PDB entry 1N33 | X-ray diffraction, 3.35 A resolution | chains A and I of the 23 polymer chains in the assembly

[Chain A]
Molecule: 16S ribosomal RNA
Source organism: Thermus thermophilus
Sequence (1522 nucleotides; row label = number of the first residue in the row; note: 42 numbers in that range are skipped by the numbering (no residue carries them; nothing is unmodelled there); a row labelled like 190A-190L holds insertion residues (190A, then the next letters in order); numbering starts at 0):
     0 UUUGUUGGAG AGUUUGAUCC UGGCUCAGGG UGAACGCUGG CGGCGUGCCU AAGACAUGCA
    60 AGUCGUGCGG G
    73 CCGCGGGGUU UU
    88 ACUCCG
    95 UGGUC
   101 AGCGGCGGAC GGGUGAGUAA CGCGUGGGU
  129A G
   130 ACCUACCCGG AAGAGGGGGA CAACCCGGGG AAACUCGGGC UAAUCCCCCA UGUGGACCCG
   190 C
190A-190L CCCUUGGGGUGU
   191 GUCCAAAGGG CUUU
   216 GCCCGCUUCC GGAUGGGCCC GCGUCCCAUC AGCUAGUUGG UGGGGUAAUG GCCCACCAAG
   276 GCGACGACGG GUAGCCGGUC UGAGAGGAUG GCCGGCCACA GGGGCACUGA GACACGGGCC
   336 CCACUCCUAC GGGAGGCAGC AGUUAGGAAU CUUCCGCAAU GGGCGCAAGC CUGACGGAGC
   396 GACGCCGCUU GGAGGAAGAA GCCCUUCGGG GUGUAAACUC CUGAA
   442 CCCGGGACGA AACCCCCGAC GA
   474 GGGGACUGAC GGUACCGGG
   494 GUAAUAGCGC CGGCCAACUC CGUGCCAGCA GCCGCGGUAA UACGGAGGGC GCGAGCGUUA
   554 CCCGGAUUCA CUGGGCGUAA AGGGCGUGUA GGCGGCCUGG GGCGUCCCAU GUGAAAGACC
   614 ACGGCUCAAC CGUGGGGGAG CGUGGGAUAC GCUCAGGCUA GACGGUGGGA GAGGGUGGUG
   674 GAAUUCCCGG AGUAGCGGUG AAAUGCGCAG AUACCGGGAG GAACGCCGAU GGCGAAGGCA
   734 GCCACCUGGU CCACCCGUGA CGCUGAGGCG CGAAAGCGUG GGGAGCAAAC CGGAUUAGAU
   794 ACCCGGGUAG UCCACGCCCU AAACGAUGCG CGCUAGGUCU CUGGGUCU
   848 CCUGGGGGCC GAAGCUAACG CGUUAAGCGC GCCGCCUGGG GAGUACGGCC GCAAGGCUGA
   908 AACUCAAAGG AAUUGACGGG GGCCCGCACA AGCGGUGGAG CAUGUGGUUU AAUUCGAAGC
   968 AACGCGAAGA ACCUUACCAG GCCUUGACAU GCUAGG
 1003A G
  1004 AACCCGGGUG AAAGCCUGGG GUGCCCC
1030A-1030D GCGA
  1031 GGGGAGCCCU AGCACAGGUG CUGCAUGGCC GUCGUCAGCU CGUGCCGUGA GGUGUUGGGU
  1091 UAAGUCCCGC AACGAGCGCA ACCCCCGCCG UUAGUUGCCA GCGGUUCGGC CGGGCACUCU
  1151 AACGGGACUG CCCGCGAAA
  1171 GCGGGAGGAA GGAGGGGACG ACGUCUGGUC AGCAUGGCCC UUACGGCCUG GGCGACACAC
  1231 GUGCUACAAU GCCCACUACA AAGCGAUGCC ACCCGGCAAC GGGGAGCUAA UCGCAAAAAG
  1291 GUGGGCCCAG UUCGGAUUGG GGUCUGCAAC CCGACCCCAU GAAGCCGGAA UCGCUAGUAA
  1351 UCGCGGAUCA G
 1361A C
  1362 CAUGCCGCGG UGAAUACGUU CCCGGGCCUU GUACACACCG CCCGUCACGC CAUGGGAGCG
  1422 GGCUCUACCC GAAGUCGCCG GG
  1446 AGCCUACGGG
  1459 CAGGCGCCGA GGGUAGGGCC CGUGACUGGG GCGAAGUCGU AACAAGGUAG CUGUACCGGA
  1519 AGGUGCGGCU GGAUCACCUC CUUUCU
Disordered / not traced: 0-4, 1535-1538
Metal / ion sites: Mg2+ site 1 near G21 (its only coordinating residue here); Mg2+ site 2 near G46 (its only coordinating residue here); Mg2+ site 3 near C48 (its only coordinating residue here); Mg2+ site 4 near A53 (its only coordinating residue here); Mg2+ site 5: C58, A59, U387; Mg2+ site 6: U62, G105; Mg2+ site 7: G69, G70, U98; Mg2+ site 8: G107, G324, A325, G326; Mg2+ site 9: A109, G331; Mg2+ site 10: A116, G117, G289; Mg2+ site 11: C121, G124, U125, G126, G236; Mg2+ site 12: C174, C175; 57 more Mg2+ sites not listed
Residues lining bound ligands: paromomycin (PAR): G1405, U1406, C1407, A1408, C1409, G1489, C1490, G1491, A1492, A1493, G1494, U1495, C1496
Reported in the primary citation:
  - conformationally variable residues (side-chain flip): G530

[Chain I]
Protein: 30S ribosomal protein S9
Source organism: Thermus thermophilus
Sequence (128 residues; each row starts with the number of its first residue):
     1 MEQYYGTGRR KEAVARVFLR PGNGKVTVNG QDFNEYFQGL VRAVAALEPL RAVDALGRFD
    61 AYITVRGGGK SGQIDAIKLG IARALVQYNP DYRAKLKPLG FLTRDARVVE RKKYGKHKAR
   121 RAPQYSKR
Disordered / not traced: 1

[Chain A / chain I interface]
Pairs across the interface (111; chain A residue first):
  G942(A) - Gln124(I)  hydrogen bond to the base
  U943(A) - Gln124(I)  sugar contact
  G966(A) - Lys127(I)  hydrogen bond to the sugar
  C967(A) - Arg128(I)  hydrogen bond to the phosphate
  A968(A) - Arg128(I)  salt bridge to the phosphate
  C970(A) - Ser126(I)  base contact
  C1116(A) - Val108(I)  sugar contact
  G1117(A) - Arg104(I)  hydrogen bond to the phosphate
  C1118(A) - Arg9(I)  salt bridge to the phosphate
  C1118(A) - Arg83(I)  hydrogen bond to the phosphate
  C1118(A) - Arg104(I)  salt bridge to the phosphate
  C1119(A) - Arg9(I)  salt bridge to the phosphate
  C1119(A) - Arg83(I)  salt bridge to the phosphate
  G1127(A) - Arg16(I)  hydrogen bond to the sugar
  C1128(A) - Arg16(I)  sugar contact
  C1129(A) - Arg16(I)  salt bridge to the phosphate
  A1130(A) - Gln3(I)  hydrogen bond to the phosphate
  A1130(A) - Phe18(I)  sugar contact
  A1130(A) - Arg20(I)  salt bridge to the phosphate
  A1130(A) - Tyr62(I)  phosphate contact
  G1131(A) - Gln3(I)  hydrogen bond to the phosphate
  G1131(A) - Arg20(I)  salt bridge to the phosphate
  C1147(A) - Tyr5(I)  hydrogen bond to the sugar
  C1147(A) - Arg16(I)  base contact
  U1148(A) - Tyr5(I)  sugar contact
  U1148(A) - Thr7(I)  hydrogen bond to the phosphate
  U1148(A) - Val14(I)  phosphate contact
  U1148(A) - Arg16(I)  sugar contact
  C1149(A) - Arg9(I)  salt bridge to the phosphate
  C1149(A) - Val14(I)  phosphate contact
  G1178(A) - Arg93(I)  salt bridge to the phosphate
  G1178(A) - Lys97(I)  salt bridge to the phosphate
  A1179(A) - Arg93(I)  salt bridge to the phosphate
  A1179(A) - Lys97(I)  phosphate contact
  A1179(A) - Leu102(I)  sugar contact
  A1179(A) - Thr103(I)  phosphate contact
  A1179(A) - Arg104(I)  sugar contact
  A1180(A) - Thr103(I)  phosphate contact
  G1186(A) - Glu110(I)  sugar contact
  G1186(A) - Lys113(I)  hydrogen bond to the phosphate
  G1187(A) - Lys113(I)  salt bridge to the phosphate
  A1188(A) - Tyr114(I)  hydrogen bond to the phosphate
  G1231(A) - Ser126(I)  hydrogen bond to the phosphate
  U1232(A) - Gln124(I)  hydrogen bond to the phosphate
  U1232(A) - Tyr125(I)  phosphate contact
  U1232(A) - Ser126(I)  phosphate contact
  G1233(A) - His117(I)  salt bridge to the phosphate
  G1233(A) - Pro123(I)  phosphate contact
  G1233(A) - Gln124(I)  hydrogen bond to the phosphate
  A1248(A) - Tyr36(I)  sugar contact
  A1248(A) - Lys70(I)  sugar contact
  C1249(A) - Tyr36(I)  hydrogen bond to the sugar
  C1249(A) - Gly68(I)  base contact
  C1249(A) - Gly69(I)  base contact
  C1249(A) - Lys70(I)  hydrogen bond to the base
  C1249(A) - Gln73(I)  hydrogen bond to the sugar
  A1250(A) - Gly67(I)  phosphate contact
  A1250(A) - Gly68(I)  hydrogen bond to the phosphate
  A1251(A) - Glu12(I)  sugar contact
  A1251(A) - Gly67(I)  phosphate contact
  G1290(A) - Leu40(I)  sugar contact
  G1291(A) - Gln38(I)  hydrogen bond to the sugar
  G1291(A) - Gly39(I)  sugar contact
  U1292(A) - Gln38(I)  sugar contact
  C1342(A) - Gln124(I)  sugar contact
  C1342(A) - Tyr125(I)  phosphate contact
  G1343(A) - Arg121(I)  sugar contact
  G1343(A) - Ala122(I)  sugar contact
  G1343(A) - Tyr125(I)  hydrogen bond to the phosphate
  C1344(A) - Arg120(I)  phosphate contact
  C1344(A) - Ala122(I)  phosphate contact
  U1345(A) - Arg120(I)  salt bridge to the phosphate
  A1346(A) - Arg120(I)  salt bridge to the phosphate
  G1347(A) - Arg10(I)  hydrogen bond to the base
  G1347(A) - Arg107(I)  salt bridge to the phosphate
  G1347(A) - Val108(I)  sugar contact
  G1347(A) - Val109(I)  phosphate contact
  G1347(A) - Glu110(I)  hydrogen bond to the phosphate
  U1348(A) - Val109(I)  phosphate contact
  U1348(A) - Glu110(I)  hydrogen bond to the phosphate
  U1348(A) - Arg120(I)  phosphate contact
  A1349(A) - Lys118(I)  salt bridge to the phosphate
  A1349(A) - Arg120(I)  hydrogen bond to the phosphate
  A1349(A) - Arg121(I)  hydrogen bond to the phosphate
  A1350(A) - Lys118(I)  salt bridge to the phosphate
  A1350(A) - Arg121(I)  salt bridge to the phosphate
  U1351(A) - Lys118(I)  base contact
  C1366(A) - His117(I)  salt bridge to the phosphate
  C1367(A) - Lys112(I)  salt bridge to the phosphate
  C1367(A) - Tyr114(I)  phosphate contact
  C1367(A) - Gly115(I)  hydrogen bond to the phosphate
  C1367(A) - Lys116(I)  phosphate contact
  G1368(A) - Arg111(I)  salt bridge to the phosphate
  G1368(A) - Lys112(I)  salt bridge to the phosphate
  G1368(A) - Lys113(I)  phosphate contact
  G1368(A) - Tyr114(I)  phosphate contact
  C1369(A) - Arg111(I)  phosphate contact
  C1369(A) - Lys112(I)  hydrogen bond to the phosphate
  G1370(A) - Glu12(I)  sugar contact
  G1370(A) - Val109(I)  phosphate contact
  G1371(A) - Lys11(I)  phosphate contact
  G1371(A) - Gly68(I)  phosphate contact
  G1371(A) - Gly69(I)  phosphate contact
  G1371(A) - Val109(I)  phosphate contact
  U1372(A) - Lys11(I)  salt bridge to the phosphate
  U1372(A) - Gly69(I)  phosphate contact
  U1372(A) - Ser71(I)  hydrogen bond to the phosphate
  U1372(A) - Gly72(I)  hydrogen bond to the phosphate
  G1373(A) - Lys11(I)  hydrogen bond to the base
  G1373(A) - Arg42(I)  salt bridge to the phosphate
  G1373(A) - Ser71(I)  hydrogen bond to the phosphate
Interface residues without a listed pair, chain A (56 interface residues in all): G941, C1230, A1252, U1341
Interface residues without a listed pair, chain I (55 interface residues in all): Glu2, Arg66, Ala106, Ala119

[In short]
56 residues of chain A face 55 of chain I across their interface, with 32 hydrogen bonds and 26 salt bridges.
Polar contacts include G942(A)-Gln124(I), C1249(A)-Lys70(I) and G1347(A)-Arg10(I). Ligands of chain A:
paromomycin. C58(A), A59(A) and U387(A) form the Mg2+ site 5. From the paper: conformational variability at
G530(A).
Here chain A is 16S ribosomal RNA and chain I is 30S ribosomal protein S9, both from Thermus thermophilus.
Entry 1N33 (Structure of the Thermus thermophilus 30S ribosomal subunit bound to codon and near-cognate
transfer rna anticodon ...) was determined by X-ray diffraction, deposited together with 1N32, 1N34 and 1N36.
